Entry 2Z2Y (X-ray diffraction, 1.89 A resolution); this record covers chains A and B.

== Chain A ==
Name: Tk-subtilisin
From: Thermococcus kodakarensis
Notes: EC 3.4.21.62
Reference sequence: P58502 (TKSU_PYRKO); residues 81-398 here correspond to UniProt positions 105-422 (UniProt number = residue number + 24)
Sequence (318 residues; each row starts with the number of its first residue):
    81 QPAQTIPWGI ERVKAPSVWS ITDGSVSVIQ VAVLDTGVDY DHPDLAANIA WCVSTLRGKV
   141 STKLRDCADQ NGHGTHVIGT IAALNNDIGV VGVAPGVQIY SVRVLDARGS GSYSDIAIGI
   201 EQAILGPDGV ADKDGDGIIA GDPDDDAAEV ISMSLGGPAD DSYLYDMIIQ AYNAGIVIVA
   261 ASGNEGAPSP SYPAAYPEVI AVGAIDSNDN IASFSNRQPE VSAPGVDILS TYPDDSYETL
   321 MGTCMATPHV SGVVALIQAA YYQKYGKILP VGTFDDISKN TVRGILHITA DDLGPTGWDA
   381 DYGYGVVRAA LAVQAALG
Differences from the reference sequence: engineered mutation C324 (Ser348 in P58502)
UniProt features mapped onto this chain:
  - active site (Charge relay system): D115, H153
Disulfides: C132-C147

== Chain B ==
Name: Tk-subtilisin
From: Thermococcus kodakarensis
Notes: EC 3.4.21.62; fragment: propeptide domain
Reference sequence: P58502 (TKSU_PYRKO); residues 5-69 here correspond to UniProt positions 29-93 (UniProt number = residue number + 24)
Sequence (65 residues; each row starts with the number of its first residue):
     5 TIRVIVSVDK AKFNPHEVLG IGGHIVYQFK LIPAVVVDVP ANAVGKLKKM PGVEKVEFDH
    65 QAVLL

== Chain A / chain B interface ==
Residue-residue contacts (52):
  D115(A) - L68(B)
  R137(A) - R7(B)  hydrogen bond (backbone-side chain)
  G138(A) - R7(B)
  V140(A) - Y31(B)  hydrophobic
  H153(A) - L68(B)
  H153(A) - L69(B)  hydrogen bond (side chain-backbone)
  L185(A) - L68(B)  hydrophobic
  G189(A) - V67(B)
  G189(A) - L68(B)  hydrogen bond (backbone-backbone)
  S190(A) - Q65(B)  hydrogen bond
  S190(A) - A66(B)
  G191(A) - Q65(B)
  G191(A) - A66(B)  hydrogen bond (backbone-backbone)
  S192(A) - D63(B)
  S192(A) - H64(B)
  S192(A) - A66(B)
  Y193(A) - D63(B)
  Y193(A) - H64(B)  hydrogen bond (backbone-backbone)
  Y193(A) - Q65(B)
  Y193(A) - A66(B)  hydrophobic
  S194(A) - D63(B)  hydrogen bond
  I196(A) - A66(B)  hydrophobic
  A197(A) - F33(B)  hydrophobic
  I198(A) - Y31(B)  hydrophobic
  I198(A) - F33(B)
  E201(A) - Y31(B)  hydrogen bond
  E201(A) - F33(B)
  E201(A) - K34(B)  hydrogen bond (side chain-backbone)
  E201(A) - L35(B)  hydrogen bond (side chain-backbone)
  Q202(A) - Y31(B)  hydrogen bond
  I204(A) - L35(B)  hydrophobic
  L205(A) - K34(B)
  L205(A) - L35(B)  hydrophobic
  G209(A) - K34(B)  hydrogen bond (backbone-side chain)
  A211(A) - L35(B)  hydrophobic
  S234(A) - L68(B)
  S234(A) - L69(B)  hydrogen bond (backbone-backbone)
  L235(A) - V67(B)
  L235(A) - L69(B)
  G236(A) - V67(B)  hydrogen bond (backbone-backbone)
  G236(A) - L69(B)
  Y243(A) - I9(B)
  Y243(A) - I36(B)
  Y243(A) - E61(B)
  Y243(A) - D63(B)
  Q250(A) - L35(B)
  Q250(A) - I36(B)
  A261(A) - L69(B)
  G263(A) - L69(B)
  N264(A) - L69(B)
  T323(A) - L69(B)
  C324(A) - L69(B)
Interface residues without a listed pair, chain A (37 interface residues in all): T116, N151, S242, D246, M247, S271
Interface residues without a listed pair, chain B (18 interface residues in all): V30, Q32, V40

== Overview ==
37 residues of chain A and 18 residues of chain B are in contact; the contacts include 14 hydrogen bonds.
Among the polar pairs are R137(A)-R7(B), H153(A)-L69(B) and S190(A)-Q65(B). UniProt lists active-site residues
D115(A) and H153(A) on chain A.
Here chain A is Tk-subtilisin and chain B is Tk-subtilisin, both from Thermococcus kodakarensis. Entry 2Z2Y
(Crystal structure of autoprocessed form of Tk-subtilisin) was determined by X-ray diffraction, deposited
together with 2Z2X, 2Z2Z and 2Z30.
